PDB entry 1ZNH | X-ray diffraction, 2.10 A resolution | chain A

[Chain A]
Name: Major Urinary Protein
Source organism: Mus musculus
Reference sequence: P11589 (MUP2_MOUSE); residues 1-162 here correspond to UniProt positions 19-180 (UniProt number = residue number + 18)
Chain sequence (174 residues; row label = number of the first residue in the row; numbers below 1 keep their minus sign (Met-11 is residue -11)):
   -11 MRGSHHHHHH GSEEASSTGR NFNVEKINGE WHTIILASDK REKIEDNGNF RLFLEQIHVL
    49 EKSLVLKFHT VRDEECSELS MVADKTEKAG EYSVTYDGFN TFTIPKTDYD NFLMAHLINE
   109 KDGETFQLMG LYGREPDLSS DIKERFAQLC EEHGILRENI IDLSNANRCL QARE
Not modelled in the structure: -11 to 0, 158-162
Sequence notes: cloning artifact (-11 to -8, -1 to 0); expression tag (-7 to -2)
Cystine bridges: Cys64-Cys157
Metal / ion sites: Cd2+ site 1: Glu13, Asp110; Cd2+ site 2: Glu18, Glu139; Cd2+ site 3 near Asp85 (its only coordinating residue here); Cd2+ site 4 near Asp98 (its only coordinating residue here); Cd2+ site 5 near His104 (its only coordinating residue here); Cd2+ site 6 near His141 (its only coordinating residue here)
Small-molecule neighbours: octan-1-ol (OC9): Leu24, Phe38, Leu40, Ile45, Leu54, Phe56, Phe90, Ala103, Leu105, Leu116, Tyr120

[In short]
Chain A binds octan-1-ol. Glu13 and Asp110 coordinate Cd2+ site 1. Glu18 and Glu139 coordinate Cd2+ site 2.
Chain A is Major Urinary Protein (Mus musculus); the structure, Strong Solute-Solute Dispersive Interactions
in a Protein-Ligand Complex, was determined by X-ray diffraction together with 1ZND, 1ZNE, 1ZNG, 1ZNK and 1ZNL
from the same study.
